2P7Z - chain A; structure by X-ray diffraction, 2.50 A resolution.

== Chain A ==
Molecule: Estrogen-related receptor gamma
From: Homo sapiens
UniProtKB: P62508 (ERR3_HUMAN); residue numbers follow UniProt; this construct covers 229-458
Sequence (251 residues; numbered 208 to 458; the number before each row is that of its first residue):
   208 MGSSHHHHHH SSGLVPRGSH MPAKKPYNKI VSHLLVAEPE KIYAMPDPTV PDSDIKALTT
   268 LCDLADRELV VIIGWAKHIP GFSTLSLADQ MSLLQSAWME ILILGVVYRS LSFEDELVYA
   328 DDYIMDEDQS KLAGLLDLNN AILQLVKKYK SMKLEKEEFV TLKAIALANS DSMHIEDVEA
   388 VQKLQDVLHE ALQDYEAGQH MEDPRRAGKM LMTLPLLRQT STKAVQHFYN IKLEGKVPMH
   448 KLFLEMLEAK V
Disordered / not traced: 208-234, 442-458
Sequence notes: expression tag (208-228)
Small-molecule neighbours: 4-hydroxytamoxifen (OHT): Leu265, Leu268, Cys269, Leu271, Ala272, Asp273, Glu275, Leu276, Trp305, Met306, Leu309, Ile310, Arg316, Tyr326, Leu342, Leu345, Ile349, Ala431, His434, Phe435, Ile438, Leu440, Glu441

== Overview ==
Chain A binds 4-hydroxytamoxifen.
Chain A is Estrogen-related receptor gamma (Homo sapiens); the structure, Estrogen Related Receptor Gamma in
complex with 4-hydroxy-tamoxifen, was determined by X-ray diffraction (same publication as 2P7A and 2P7G).
